PDB entry 8FOP | electron microscopy, 3.20 A resolution | chains d and f of the 30 polymer chains in the assembly

== Chain d (and f) ==
Name: Tail sheath protein
Organism: Agrobacterium phage Milano
Notes: chain f of this document is another copy of the same molecule, construct and numbering; everything in this record applies to it too
Reference sequence: A0A482MFS8 (A0A482MFS8_9CAUD); numbering as in UniProt (aligned over 1-503)
Amino-acid sequence (503 residues; row label = number of the first residue in the row):
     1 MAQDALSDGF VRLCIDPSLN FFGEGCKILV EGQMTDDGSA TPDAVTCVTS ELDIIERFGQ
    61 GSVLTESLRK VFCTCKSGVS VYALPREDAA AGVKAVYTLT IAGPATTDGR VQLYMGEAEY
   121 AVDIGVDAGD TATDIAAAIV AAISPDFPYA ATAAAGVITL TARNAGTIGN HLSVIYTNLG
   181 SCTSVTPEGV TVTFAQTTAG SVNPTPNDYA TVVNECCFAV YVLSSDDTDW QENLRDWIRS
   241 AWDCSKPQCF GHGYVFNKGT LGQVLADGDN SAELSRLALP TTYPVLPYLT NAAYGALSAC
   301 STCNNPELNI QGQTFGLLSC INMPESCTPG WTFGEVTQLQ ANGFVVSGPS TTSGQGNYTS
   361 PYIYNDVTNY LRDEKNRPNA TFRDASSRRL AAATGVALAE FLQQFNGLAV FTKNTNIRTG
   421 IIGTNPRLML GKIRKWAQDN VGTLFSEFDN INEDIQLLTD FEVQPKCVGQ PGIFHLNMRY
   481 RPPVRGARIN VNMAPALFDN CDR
Not modelled in the structure: 1-3, 102-156, 498-503 (chain f: 1-16, 98-159, 178-199, 498-503)
Disulfide bonds: C26-C303, C73-C320, C75-C300, C217-C249

== Chain d / chain f interface ==
Residue-residue contacts - 29 pairs, chain d then chain f:
  D4(d) with E215(f); C217(f), hydrogen bond; P247(f); Q248(f); C249(f), hydrogen bond
  L6(d) with E400(f)
  S7(d) with P247(f); A399(f)
  D8(d) with P247(f)
  F10(d) with L402(f); F405(f); N406(f)
  V11(d) with Q403(f)
  R12(d) with C244(f); S245(f), hydrogen bond (side chain-backbone)
  L13(d) with Q248(f), hydrogen bond (backbone-side chain); G395(f)
  C14(d) with C244(f), hydrophobic
  I15(d) with F250(f), hydrophobic
  F21(d) with E453(f); D454(f); Q456(f); N477(f); R479(f)
  L52(d) with D373(f); E374(f)
  I55(d) with K375(f)
  E56(d) with K375(f), salt bridge
  S77(d) with E453(f)
Interface residues without a listed pair, chain d (18 interface residues in all): A5, P17, F22
Interface residues without a listed pair, chain f (27 interface residues in all): F382, A391, V396, M478

== Summary ==
18 residues of chain d face 27 of chain f across their interface, with 4 hydrogen bonds and 1 salt bridge.
Among the polar pairs are E56(d)-K375(f), D4(d)-C217(f) and D4(d)-C249(f).
Chain d and chain f are both Tail sheath protein (Agrobacterium phage Milano); the structure, Structure of
Agrobacterium tumefaciens bacteriophage Milano curved tail, was determined by electron microscopy, deposited
together with 8FQC, 8FOU and 8FOY.
